Entry 3ZW3 (X-ray diffraction, 2.80 A resolution); this record covers chain A.

[Chain A]
Protein: Phosphatidylinositol-4,5-bisphosphate 3-kinase catalytic subunit gamma isoform
Source organism: Homo sapiens
Notes: EC 2.7.1.153
UniProt: P48736 (PK3CG_HUMAN); numbering as in UniProt (aligned over 144-1102)
Chain sequence (966 residues; numbered 143 to 1108; the number before each row is that of its first residue):
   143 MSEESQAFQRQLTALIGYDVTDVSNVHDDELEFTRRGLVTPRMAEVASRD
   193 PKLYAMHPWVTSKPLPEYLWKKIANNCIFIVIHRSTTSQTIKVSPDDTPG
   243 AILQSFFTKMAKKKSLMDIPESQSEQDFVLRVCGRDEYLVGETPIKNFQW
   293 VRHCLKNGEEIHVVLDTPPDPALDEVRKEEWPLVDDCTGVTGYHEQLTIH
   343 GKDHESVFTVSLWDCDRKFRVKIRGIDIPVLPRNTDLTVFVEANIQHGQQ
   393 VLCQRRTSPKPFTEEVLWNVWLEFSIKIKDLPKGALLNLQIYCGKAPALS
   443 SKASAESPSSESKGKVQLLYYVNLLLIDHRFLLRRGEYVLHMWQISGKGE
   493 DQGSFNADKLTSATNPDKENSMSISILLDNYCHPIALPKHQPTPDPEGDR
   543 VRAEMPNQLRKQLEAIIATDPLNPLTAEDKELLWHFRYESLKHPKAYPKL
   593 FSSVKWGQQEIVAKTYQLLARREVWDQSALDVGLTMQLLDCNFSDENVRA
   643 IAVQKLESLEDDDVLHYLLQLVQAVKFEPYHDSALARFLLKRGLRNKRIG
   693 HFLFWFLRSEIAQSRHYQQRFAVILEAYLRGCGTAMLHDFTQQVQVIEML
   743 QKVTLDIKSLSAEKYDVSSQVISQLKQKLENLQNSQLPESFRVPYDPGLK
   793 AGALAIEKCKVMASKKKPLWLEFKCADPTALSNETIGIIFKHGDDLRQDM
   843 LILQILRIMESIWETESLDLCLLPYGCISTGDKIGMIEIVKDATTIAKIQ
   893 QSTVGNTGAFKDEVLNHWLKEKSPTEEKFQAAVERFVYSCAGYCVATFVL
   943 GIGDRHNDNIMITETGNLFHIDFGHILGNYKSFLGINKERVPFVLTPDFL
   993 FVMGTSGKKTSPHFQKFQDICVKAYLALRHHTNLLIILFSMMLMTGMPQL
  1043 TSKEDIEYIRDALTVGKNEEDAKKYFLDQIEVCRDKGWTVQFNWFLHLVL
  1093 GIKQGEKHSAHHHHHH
Not modelled in the structure: 143, 255-268, 323-356, 374-378, 436-459, 490-496, 523-524, 529-543, 754-759, 973-981, 1091-1108
Differences from the reference sequence: expression tag (143, 1103-1108)
Ligand contacts: ZW3 (N-{6-[(Z)-(2,4-dioxo-1,3-thiazolidin-5-ylidene)methyl]imidazo[1,2-a]pyridin-2-yl}acetamide): Pro810, Trp812, Ile831, Lys833, Asp841, Tyr867, Ile879, Glu880, Ile881, Val882, Asp884, Ala885, Met953, Phe961, Ile963, Asp964
Swiss-Prot annotation at these positions:
  - region: Val803 to Lys809 (G-loop), Gly943 to Asn951 (Catalytic loop), His962 to Thr988 (Activation loop)
  - binding site (ATP): Gly829 to Leu838, Leu864 to Thr872, Phe961 to Leu969
  - modified residue: Thr1024 (Phosphothreonine), Ser1101 (Phosphoserine)
  - natural variant: Arg1021 (R1021P: In IMD97), Asn1085 (N1085S: In IMD97)
  - mutagenesis: Lys833 (K833R: Loss of kinase activity. Loss of autophosphorylation. Reduced inflammatory reactions but no alterations in cardiac contractility), Arg947 (R947P: Abolishes protein and lipid kinase activity. Does not abolish interaction with GRK2), Ser1101 (S1101A/Q: Loss of autophosphorylation. No effect on phosphatidylinositol-4,5-bisphosphate 3-kinase activity)

[Overview]
Bound to chain A: compound ZW3. From UniProt: 28 ATP-binding residues and 3 mutagenesis sites.
Chain A is Phosphatidylinositol-4,5-bisphosphate 3-kinase catalytic subunit gamma isoform (Homo sapiens); the
structure, Fragment based discovery of a novel and selective PI3 Kinase inhibitor, was determined by X-ray
diffraction, deposited together with 3ZVV.
